Entry 1JKP (X-ray diffraction, 2.80 A resolution); this record covers chains A and C of the 3 polymer chains in the assembly.

Chain A:
Molecule: 14-nt DNA strand
Sequence (14 nucleotides; numbered 2 to 15; the number before each row is that of its first residue):
     2 TGTTTTTGAG AAGA

Chain C:
Name: DNA-invertase hin
Notes: fragment: residues 139 to 190
UniProtKB: P03013 (HIN_SALTY); residue numbers follow UniProt; this construct covers 139-190
Amino-acid sequence (52 residues; row label = number of the first residue in the row):
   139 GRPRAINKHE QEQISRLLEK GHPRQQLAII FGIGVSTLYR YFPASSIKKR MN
Unresolved in the structure: 186-190
Curated features (UniProtKB/Swiss-Prot):
  - DNA-binding region: Arg162 to Pro181 (H-T-H motif)

How chain A and chain C interact:
Residue-residue contacts - 18 pairs, chain A then chain C:
  DT5(A) - Gly139(C)  base contact
  DT6(A) - Gly139(C)  sugar contact
  DT6(A) - Arg140(C)  hydrogen bond to the base
  DT7(A) - Arg140(C)  sugar contact
  DT7(A) - Arg142(C)  phosphate contact
  DT8(A) - Arg140(C)  hydrogen bond to the phosphate
  DT8(A) - Pro141(C)  sugar contact
  DT8(A) - Arg142(C)  salt bridge to the phosphate
  DT8(A) - Ala143(C)  hydrogen bond to the phosphate
  DT8(A) - Thr175(C)  sugar contact
  DT8(A) - Arg178(C)  salt bridge to the phosphate
  DT8(A) - Tyr179(C)  hydrogen bond to the phosphate
  DG9(A) - Gly172(C)  phosphate contact
  DG9(A) - Ser174(C)  base contact
  DG9(A) - Thr175(C)  hydrogen bond to the phosphate
  DG9(A) - Arg178(C)  hydrogen bond to the base
  DA10(A) - Ser174(C)  hydrogen bond to the base
  DG11(A) - Ser174(C)  base contact
Interface residues without a listed pair, chain C (12 interface residues in all): Gly170, Ile171

Summary:
7 residues of chain A face 12 of chain C across their interface; the contacts include 7 hydrogen bonds and 2
salt bridges. Among the polar pairs are DT6(A)-Arg140(C), DG9(A)-Arg178(C) and DA10(A)-Ser174(C).
Chain A is a 14-nt DNA strand and chain C is DNA-invertase hin; the structure, Testing the Water-Mediated HIN
Recombinase DNA Recognition by Systematic Mutations, was determined by X-ray diffraction (same publication as
1IJW, 1JJ6, 1JJ8, 1JKO, 1JKQ and 1JKR).
